4LXM - chain A; structure by X-ray diffraction, 2.30 A resolution.

# Chain A
Molecule: Beta-secretase 1
From: Homo sapiens
Notes: EC 3.4.23.46; fragment: Catalytic domain
UniProtKB: P56817 (BACE1_HUMAN); residues 1-386 here correspond to UniProt positions 62-447 (UniProt number = residue number + 61)
Amino-acid sequence (402 residues; each row starts with the number of its first residue):
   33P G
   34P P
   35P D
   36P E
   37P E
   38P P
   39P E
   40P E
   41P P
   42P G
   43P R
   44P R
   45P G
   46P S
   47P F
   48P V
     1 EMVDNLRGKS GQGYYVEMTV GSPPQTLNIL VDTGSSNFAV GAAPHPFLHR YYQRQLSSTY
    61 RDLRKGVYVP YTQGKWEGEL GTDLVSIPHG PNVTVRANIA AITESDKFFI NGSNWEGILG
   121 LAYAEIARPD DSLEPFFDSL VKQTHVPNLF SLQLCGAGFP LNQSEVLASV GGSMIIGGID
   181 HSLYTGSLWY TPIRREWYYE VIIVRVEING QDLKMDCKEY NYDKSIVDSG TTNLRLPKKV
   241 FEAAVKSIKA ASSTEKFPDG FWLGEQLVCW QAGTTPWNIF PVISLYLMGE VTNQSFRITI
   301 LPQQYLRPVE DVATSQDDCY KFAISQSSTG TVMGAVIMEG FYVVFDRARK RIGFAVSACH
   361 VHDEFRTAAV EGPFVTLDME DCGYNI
Unresolved in the structure: 33P, 34P, 35P, 36P, 37P, 38P, 39P, 40P, 41P, 42P, 43P, 44P, 45P, 158-168, 386
Sequence notes: expression tag (33P, 34P)
Disulfide bonds: Cys155-Cys359, Cys217-Cys382, Cys269-Cys319
Ligand contacts: 12a (1YU; (1S,3S,4S,5R)-3-{4-amino-3-fluoro-5-[(1,1,1,3,3,3-hexafluoropropan-2-yl)oxy]benzyl}-5-[(3-tert-butylbenzyl)amino]tetrahydro-2H-thiopyran-4-ol 1-oxide): Gly11, Gln12, Gly13, Leu30, Asp32, Gly34, Ser35, Val69, Pro70, Tyr71, Thr72, Gln73, Gly74, Lys107, Phe108, Ile110, Trp115, Ile118, Ile126, Arg128, Tyr198, Ile226, Asp228, Gly230, Thr231, Thr232
Curated features (UniProtKB/Swiss-Prot):
  - active site: Asp32, Asp228
  - modified residue (N6-acetyllysine): Lys65, Lys214, Lys218, Lys224, Lys238, Lys239, Lys246
  - glycosylation (N-linked (GlcNAc...) asparagine): Asn92, Asn111, Asn162, Asn293

# Overview
Ligands of chain A: 12a. UniProt lists active-site residues Asp32 and Asp228.
Chain A is Beta-secretase 1 (Homo sapiens); the structure, Crystal Structure of Human Beta Secretase in
Complex with compound 12a, was determined by X-ray diffraction (same publication as 4LXA and 4LXK).
